7Z6A - chains A and C of the 3 polymer chains in the assembly; structure by X-ray diffraction, 1.66 A resolution.

== Chain A ==
Molecule: UDP-N-acetylmuramoylpentapeptide-lysine N(6)-alanyltransferase
Source organism: Weissella viridescens
Notes: EC 2.3.2.10
UniProt: Q9EY50 (FEMX_WEIVI); residues 0-335 here correspond to UniProt positions 1-336 (UniProt number = residue number + 1)
Chain sequence (343 residues; each row starts with the number of its first residue; numbering starts at 0):
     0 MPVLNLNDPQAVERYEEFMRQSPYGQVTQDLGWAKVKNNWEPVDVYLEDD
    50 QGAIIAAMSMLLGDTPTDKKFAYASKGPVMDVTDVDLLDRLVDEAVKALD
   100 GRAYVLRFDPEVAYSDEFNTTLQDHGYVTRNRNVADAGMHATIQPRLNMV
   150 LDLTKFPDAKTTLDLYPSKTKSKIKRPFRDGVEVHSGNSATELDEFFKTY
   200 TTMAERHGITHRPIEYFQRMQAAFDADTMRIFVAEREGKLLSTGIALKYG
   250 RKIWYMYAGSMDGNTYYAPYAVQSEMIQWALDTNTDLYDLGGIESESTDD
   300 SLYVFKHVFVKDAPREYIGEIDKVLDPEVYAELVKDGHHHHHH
Unresolved in the structure: 0, 135, 334-342
Sequence notes: expression tag (336-342)
Residues lining bound ligands: N-acetyl-alpha-muramic acid / UDP: Lys36, Asn38, Trp39, Asp63, Thr64, Phe70, Tyr103, Arg106, Ile142, Thr209, His210, Arg211, Pro212, Tyr215, Leu332
From the paper describing this entry:
  - catalytic residues: Lys305
  - binding site for 2'f-RNA (5'-d(*(gf2)p*(gf2)p*(cfz)p*(cfz)p*(af2)p*(cfz)p*(cfz))-r(p*(a9z))-3'): Leu301, Phe304

== Chain C ==
Molecule: UDP-MurNAc-pentapeptide
Chain sequence (5 residues; row label = number of the first residue in the row):
     3 AECAA
Covalently attached groups: N-acetyl-alpha-muramic acid (MUB) linked to Ala3
Modified residues: Glu4 (gamma-D-glutamic acid; FGA); Ala6 (D-alanine; DAL); Ala7 (D-alanine; DAL)
Residues lining bound ligands: N-acetyl-alpha-muramic acid / UDP: Glu4, Ala6, Ala7

== How chain A and chain C interact ==
Residue-residue contacts - 19 pairs, chain A then chain C:
  Trp32(A) - Ala7(C)
  Lys36(A) - Ala7(C)  hydrogen bond (side chain-backbone)
  Met138(A) - Glu4(C)
  Met138(A) - Cys5(C)  hydrophobic
  His139(A) - Glu4(C)
  Thr141(A) - Glu4(C)
  Ile142(A) - Glu4(C)
  Ile142(A) - Ala6(C)
  Gln143(A) - Cys5(C)
  Gln143(A) - Ala6(C)
  Gln143(A) - Ala7(C)  hydrogen bond (side chain-backbone)
  Pro144(A) - Cys5(C)
  Arg211(A) - Ala6(C)  hydrogen bond (side chain-backbone)
  Arg211(A) - Ala7(C)  hydrogen bond (side chain-backbone)
  Tyr215(A) - Ala7(C)  hydrogen bond (side chain-backbone)
  Trp253(A) - Ala7(C)
  Met255(A) - Ala7(C)
  Tyr256(A) - Ala6(C)
  Tyr256(A) - Ala7(C)  hydrogen bond (side chain-backbone)
Also at the interface, not in a pair above, chain A (15 interface residues in all): Thr27, Thr209
Also at the interface, not in a pair above, chain C (5 interface residues in all): Ala3

== In short ==
The interface between chain A and chain C involves 15 residues on one side and 5 on the other, with 6 hydrogen
bonds. Among the polar pairs are Lys36(A)-Ala7(C), Gln143(A)-Ala7(C) and Arg211(A)-Ala6(C). From the paper:
the catalytic residue Lys305(A); a binding site for 2'f-RNA
(5'-d(*(gf2)p*(gf2)p*(cfz)p*(cfz)p*(af2)p*(cfz)p*(cfz))-r(p*(a9z))-3') at Leu301(A) and Phe304(A).
Here chain A is UDP-N-acetylmuramoylpentapeptide-lysine N(6)-alanyltransferase (Weissella viridescens) and
chain C is UDP-MurNAc-pentapeptide. Entry 7Z6A (Crystal structure of weissella viridescens femxvv
non-ribosomal amino acid transferase in complex with a peptidyl-xna conjugate) was determined by X-ray
diffraction (same publication as 7Z5Y, 7Z5Z and 7Z6K).
